Entry 5WHK (X-ray diffraction, 2.50 A resolution); this record covers chains H and A of the 4 polymer chains in the assembly.

[Chain H]
Molecule: DX-2507 Fab heavy chain
Organism: Homo sapiens
UniProtKB: S6BAN1 (S6BAN1_HUMAN); residues 106-219 here correspond to UniProt positions 133-246 (UniProt number = residue number + 27)
Sequence (219 residues; each row starts with the number of its first residue):
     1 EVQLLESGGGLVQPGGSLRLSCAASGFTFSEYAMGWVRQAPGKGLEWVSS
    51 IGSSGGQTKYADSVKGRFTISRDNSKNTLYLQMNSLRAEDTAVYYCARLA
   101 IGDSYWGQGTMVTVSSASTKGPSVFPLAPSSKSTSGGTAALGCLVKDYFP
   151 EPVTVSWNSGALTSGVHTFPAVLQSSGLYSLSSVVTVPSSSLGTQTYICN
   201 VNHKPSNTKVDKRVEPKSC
Unresolved in the structure: 131-136, 218-219
Disulfide bonds: Cys22-Cys96, Cys143-Cys199

[Chain A]
Molecule: IgG receptor FcRn large subunit p51
Organism: Homo sapiens
UniProtKB: P55899 (FCGRN_HUMAN); residues -22 to 274 here correspond to UniProt positions 1-297 (UniProt number = residue number + 23)
Sequence (297 residues; each row starts with the number of its first residue; numbers below 1 keep their minus sign (Met-22 is residue -22)):
   -22 MGVPRPQPWALGLLLFLLPGSLGAESHLSLLYHLTAVSSPAPGTPAFWVS
    28 GWLGPQQYLSYNSLRGEAEPCGAWVWENQVSWYWEKETTDLRIKEKLFLE
    78 AFKALGGKGPYTLQGLLGCELGPDNTSVPTAKFALNGEEFMNFDLKQGTW
   128 GGDWPEALAISQRWQQQDKAANKELTFLLFSCPHRLREHLERGRGNLEWK
   178 EPPSMRLKARPSSPGFSVLTCSAFSFYPPELQLRFLRNGLAAGTGQGDFG
   228 PNSDGSFHASSSLTVKSGDEHHYCCIVQHAGLAQPLRVELESPAKSS
Unresolved in the structure: -22 to 3, 52-56, 168-175, 271-274
Disulfide bonds: Cys96-Cys159, Cys198-Cys252
Residues lining bound ligands:
  - N-cyclohexyltaurine (NHE; 2-[N-cyclohexylamino]ethane sulfonic acid), molecule 1: Tyr9, Leu11, Tyr60, Lys63, Glu64, Asp67, Leu68, Lys71, Leu94, Phe154, Ser158, Arg162
  - N-cyclohexyltaurine (NHE), molecule 2: Ala23, Tyr38, Ser40, Gly43, Arg69, Glu72, Leu76
Curated features (UniProtKB/Swiss-Prot):
  - region: Glu268 to Ser274 (Connecting peptide)
  - glycosylation: Asn102 (N-linked (GlcNAc...) asparagine)
What the authors report for this chain:
  - conformationally variable residues (side-chain flip): Trp131
  - specificity-determining residues: Leu135 (proposed by the authors, not directly observed)

[How chain H and chain A interact]
Contacting residue pairs - 19 pairs, chain H then chain A:
  Glu31(H) - Leu135(A)
  Tyr32(H) - Leu135(A)  hydrophobic
  Ala33(H) - Asp130(A)
  Ala33(H) - Trp131(A)  hydrophobic
  Ala33(H) - Pro132(A)
  Ser50(H) - Trp131(A)
  Ile51(H) - Trp131(A)
  Gly52(H) - Asp130(A)
  Gly52(H) - Trp131(A)
  Ser53(H) - Gly129(A)  hydrogen bond (side chain-backbone)
  Ser53(H) - Asp130(A)  hydrogen bond (backbone-backbone)
  Ser54(H) - Asp130(A)  hydrogen bond
  Gly56(H) - Asp130(A)
  Gln57(H) - Asp130(A)  hydrogen bond (backbone-side chain)
  Gln57(H) - Trp131(A)
  Leu99(H) - Pro132(A)  hydrophobic
  Ala100(H) - Pro132(A)  hydrophobic
  Ile101(H) - Pro132(A)
  Ile101(H) - Glu133(A)
Other interface residues (no listed pair), chain H (14 interface residues in all): Lys59
Other interface residues (no listed pair), chain A (10 interface residues in all): Ala81, Leu82, Ala136, Gln139
Interface features reported in the paper:
  - pairs named by the authors: Ala33(H)-Trp131(A) (hydrophobic contact), Ser54(H)-Asp130(A) (hydrogen bond), Gln57(H)-Trp131(A) (hydrophobic contact), Lys59(H)-Trp131(A) (hydrophobic contact)
  - epitope / paratope residues, chain H: Tyr32(H), Ala33(H), Ser54(H), Gln57(H), Lys59(H), Leu99(H), Ala100(H), Ile101(H)
  - epitope / paratope residues, chain A: Gly129(A), Asp130(A), Trp131(A), Pro132(A), Leu135(A)

[In short]
The interface between chain H and chain A involves 14 residues on one side and 10 on the other, with 4
hydrogen bonds. Polar pairs include Ser53(H)-Gly129(A), Ser54(H)-Asp130(A) and Gln57(H)-Asp130(A). The authors
report hydrophobic contacts between Ala33(H) and Trp131(A), Gln57(H) and Trp131(A) and Lys59(H) and Trp131(A);
a hydrogen bond between Ser54(H) and Asp130(A). From the paper: epitope/paratope residues Tyr32(H), Ala33(H)
and Gly129(A) among others; the specificity determinant Leu135(A).
Here chain H is DX-2507 Fab heavy chain and chain A is IgG receptor FcRn large subunit p51, both from Homo
sapiens. Entry 5WHK (Crystal structure of Fab fragment of antibody DX-2507 bound to FcRn-B2M) was determined
by X-ray diffraction (same publication as 5WHJ).
